Entry 7CRE (X-ray diffraction, 3.00 A resolution); this record covers chains A and C.

== Chain A ==
Protein: Heterogeneous nuclear ribonucleoprotein K
From: Homo sapiens
Notes: fragment: KH3 domain
UniProtKB: B4DUQ1 (B4DUQ1_HUMAN); residues 382-457 here correspond to UniProt positions 358-433 (UniProt number = residue number - 24)
Chain sequence (76 residues; each row starts with the number of its first residue):
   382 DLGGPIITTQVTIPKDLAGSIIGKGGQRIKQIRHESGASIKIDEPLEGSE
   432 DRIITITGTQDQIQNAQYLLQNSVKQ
Disordered / not traced: 382-384, 457

== Chain C ==
Molecule: ssDNA fragment
Sequence (16 nucleotides; each row starts with the number of its first residue):
    30 CTCAGCCTCCCGACTC
Disordered / not traced: 30, 39-45

== Chain A / chain C interface ==
Contacting residue pairs - 23 pairs, chain A then chain C:
  Lys396(A) with DC36(C), base contact
  Ala399(A) with DC36(C), base contact
  Gly400(A) with DC35(C), base contact; DC36(C), base contact
  Ser401(A) with DC35(C), base contact
  Ile403(A) with DC36(C), sugar contact
  Gly404(A) with DC35(C), phosphate contact; DC36(C), sugar contact
  Lys405(A) with DC35(C), phosphate contact; DC36(C), phosphate contact
  Gly406(A) with DC35(C), phosphate contact; DC36(C), hydrogen bond to the phosphate; DT37(C), sugar contact
  Gly407(A) with DC36(C), sugar contact; DT37(C), sugar contact
  Ile410(A) with DT37(C), base contact
  Lys411(A) with DT37(C), phosphate contact
  Arg414(A) with DT37(C), hydrogen bond to the base; DC38(C), hydrogen bond to the base
  Ile421(A) with DC38(C), base contact
  Ile423(A) with DT37(C), base contact
  Glu425(A) with DC36(C), base contact
  Arg433(A) with DC36(C), hydrogen bond to the base
Interface residues without a listed pair, chain A (17 interface residues in all): Lys422

== Overview ==
Chain A and chain C form an interface of 17 and 4 residues respectively; the contacts include 4 hydrogen
bonds. Polar contacts include Arg414(A)-DT37(C), Arg414(A)-DC38(C) and Arg433(A)-DC36(C).
Chain A is Heterogeneous nuclear ribonucleoprotein K (Homo sapiens) and chain C is ssDNA fragment; the
structure, hnRNPK KH3 domain in complex with a ssDNA fragment from the SIRLOIN element, was determined by
X-ray diffraction.
